5GZV - chain A; structure by X-ray diffraction, 2.61 A resolution.

Chain A:
Protein: Chitinase
Source organism: Paenibacillus sp. FPU-7
Reference sequence: K7ZLW6 (K7ZLW6_9BACL); residue numbers follow UniProt; this construct covers 557-1418
Chain sequence (885 residues; each row starts with the number of its first residue):
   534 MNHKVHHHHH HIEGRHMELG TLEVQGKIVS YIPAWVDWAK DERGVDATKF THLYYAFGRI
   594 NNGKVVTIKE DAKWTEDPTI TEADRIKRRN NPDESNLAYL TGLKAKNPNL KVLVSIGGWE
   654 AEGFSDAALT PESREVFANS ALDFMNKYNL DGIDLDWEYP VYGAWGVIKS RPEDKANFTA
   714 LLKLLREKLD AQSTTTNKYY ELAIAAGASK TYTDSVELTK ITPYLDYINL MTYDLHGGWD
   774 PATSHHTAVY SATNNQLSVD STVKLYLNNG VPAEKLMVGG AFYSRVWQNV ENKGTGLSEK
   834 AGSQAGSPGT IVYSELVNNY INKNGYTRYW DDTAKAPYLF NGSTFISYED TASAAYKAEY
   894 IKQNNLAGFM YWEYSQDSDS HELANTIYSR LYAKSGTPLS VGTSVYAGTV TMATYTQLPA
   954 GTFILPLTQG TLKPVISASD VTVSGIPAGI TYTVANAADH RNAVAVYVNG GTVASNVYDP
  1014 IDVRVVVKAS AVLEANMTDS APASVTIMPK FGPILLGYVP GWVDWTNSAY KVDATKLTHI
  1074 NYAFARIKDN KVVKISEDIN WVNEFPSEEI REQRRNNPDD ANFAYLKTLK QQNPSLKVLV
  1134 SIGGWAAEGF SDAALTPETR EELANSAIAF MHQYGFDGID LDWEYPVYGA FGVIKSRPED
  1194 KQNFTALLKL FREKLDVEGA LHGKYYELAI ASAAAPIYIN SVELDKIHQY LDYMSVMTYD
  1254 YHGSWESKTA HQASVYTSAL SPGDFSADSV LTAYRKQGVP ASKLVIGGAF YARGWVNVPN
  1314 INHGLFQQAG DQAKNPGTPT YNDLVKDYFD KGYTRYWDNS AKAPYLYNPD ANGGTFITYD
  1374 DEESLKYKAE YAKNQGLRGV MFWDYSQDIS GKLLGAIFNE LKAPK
Unresolved in the structure: 534-556, 1417-1418
Differences from the reference sequence: initiating methionine (534); expression tag (535-556)
Reported in the primary citation:
  - binding site for N-acetylglucosamine: Tyr-766
  - conformationally variable residues (side-chain flip): Asp-689
  - catalytic residues: Asp-687, Glu-691, Tyr-766, Asp-1173, Asp-1175, Glu-1177, Tyr-1252 (proposed by the authors, not directly observed)
  - catalytic residues: Asp-689
  - mutagenesis - E691Q/E1177Q: abolished catalytic activity (citing earlier work)

Overview:
From the paper: catalytic residues Asp-687, Glu-691 and Tyr-766 among others; E691Q/E1177Q abolish catalytic
activity.
Chain A is Chitinase (Paenibacillus sp. FPU-7); the structure, Crystal Structure of Chitinase ChiW from
Paenibacillus sp. str. FPU-7 Reveals a Novel Type of Bacterial ..., was determined by X-ray diffraction (same
publication as 5GZT and 5GZU).
